9CVE - chains B and C of the 3 polymer chains in the assembly; structure by electron microscopy, 3.18 A resolution.

Chain B (and C):
Molecule: Capsid protein
From: Tulane virus
Notes: chain C of this document is another copy of the same molecule, construct and numbering; everything in this record applies to it too
UniProtKB: B2Y6D0 (B2Y6D0_9CALI); numbering as in UniProt (aligned over 1-534)
Sequence (534 residues; each row starts with the number of its first residue):
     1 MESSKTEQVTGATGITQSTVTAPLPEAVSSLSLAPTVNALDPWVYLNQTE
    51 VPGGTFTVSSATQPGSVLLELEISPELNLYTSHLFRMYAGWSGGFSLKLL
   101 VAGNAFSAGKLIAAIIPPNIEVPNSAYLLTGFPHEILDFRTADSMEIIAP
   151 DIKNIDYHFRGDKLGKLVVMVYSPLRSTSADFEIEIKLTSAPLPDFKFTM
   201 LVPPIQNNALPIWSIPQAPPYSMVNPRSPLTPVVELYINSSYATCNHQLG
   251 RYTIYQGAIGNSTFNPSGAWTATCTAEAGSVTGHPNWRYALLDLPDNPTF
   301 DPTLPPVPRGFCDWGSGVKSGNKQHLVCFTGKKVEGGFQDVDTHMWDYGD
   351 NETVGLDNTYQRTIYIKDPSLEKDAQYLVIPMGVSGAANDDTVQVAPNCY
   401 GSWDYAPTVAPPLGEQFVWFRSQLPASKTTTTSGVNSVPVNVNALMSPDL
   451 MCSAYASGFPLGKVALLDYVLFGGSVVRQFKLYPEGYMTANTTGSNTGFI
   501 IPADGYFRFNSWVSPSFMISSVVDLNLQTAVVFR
Not modelled in the structure: 1-19, 528-534 (chain C: 1-5, 528-534)
Sequence notes: variant S3 (Asn in B2Y6D0), H284 (Asn in B2Y6D0), V334 (Phe in B2Y6D0), E335 (Ala in B2Y6D0), T343 (Ala in B2Y6D0), K367 (Ser in B2Y6D0), M451 (Ile in B2Y6D0), C452 (Arg in B2Y6D0)

Chain B / chain C interface:
Contacting residue pairs (51; chain B residue first):
  Q48(B) - H134(C)
  T49(B) - T130(C)
  T49(B) - G131(C)
  E50(B) - Y127(C)
  E50(B) - L128(C)
  E50(B) - T130(C)
  E50(B) - Y172(C)
  P52(B) - Y127(C)
  Y80(B) - G131(C)  hydrogen bond (side chain-backbone)
  Y80(B) - F132(C)
  L100(B) - Y172(C)  hydrophobic
  V101(B) - K110(C)  hydrogen bond (backbone-side chain)
  A102(B) - K110(C)
  A102(B) - S173(C)
  G103(B) - A108(C)
  G103(B) - K110(C)
  G103(B) - R140(C)  hydrogen bond (backbone-side chain)
  N104(B) - A108(C)
  N104(B) - R140(C)
  A105(B) - A105(C)
  A105(B) - R140(C)
  F139(B) - R140(C)
  R140(B) - R140(C)  hydrogen bond (backbone-side chain)
  T141(B) - R140(C)  hydrogen bond (backbone-side chain)
  A142(B) - D138(C)
  A142(B) - R140(C)
  D143(B) - Q17(C)
  F182(B) - R176(C)
  F182(B) - S177(C)
  E183(B) - R176(C)  salt bridge
  E185(B) - S173(C)
  E185(B) - P174(C)
  K187(B) - A126(C)
  K187(B) - Y172(C)  hydrogen bond (side chain-backbone)
  P211(B) - Y127(C)  hydrogen bond (backbone-side chain)
  I212(B) - Y127(C)
  I212(B) - L128(C)  hydrophobic
  F472(B) - L413(C)  hydrophobic
  G474(B) - Q63(C)
  S475(B) - L413(C)
  V476(B) - L413(C)  hydrophobic
  V477(B) - Q63(C)
  Q479(B) - P64(C)  hydrogen bond (side chain-backbone)
  R508(B) - N124(C)  hydrogen bond
  F509(B) - Y127(C)  hydrophobic
  N510(B) - P64(C)
  N510(B) - S125(C)
  N510(B) - A126(C)
  N510(B) - Y127(C)
  S511(B) - Y127(C)
  S520(B) - P174(C)
Also at the interface, not in a pair above, chain B (40 interface residues in all): W43, N47, L79, A180, I184, T189, W512
Also at the interface, not in a pair above, chain C (28 interface residues in all): P25, P133, I136, T141, T178

In short:
The interface between chain B and chain C involves 40 residues on one side and 28 on the other, with 9
hydrogen bonds and 1 salt bridge. Polar contacts include E183(B)-R176(C), Y80(B)-G131(C) and V101(B)-K110(C).
Chain B and chain C are both Capsid protein (Tulane virus); the structure, Cryo-EM structure of Tulane virus
9-6-17 variant capsid protein VP1 5-12-18, was determined by electron microscopy together with 9CVF, 9CVG,
8VGR, 8VJR and 8VJS from the same study.
